PDB entry 7K25 | electron microscopy, 2.90 A resolution | chains B and C of the 5 polymer chains in the assembly

# Chain B (and C)
Molecule: Capsid protein VP1
From: Mus musculus polyomavirus 1
Notes: chain C of this document is another copy of the same molecule, construct and numbering; everything in this record applies to it too
UniProtKB: A0A247D727 (A0A247D727_POVM1); residues -15 to 367 here correspond to UniProt positions 2-384 (UniProt number = residue number + 17)
Chain sequence (383 residues; each row starts with the number of its first residue; numbers below 1 keep their minus sign (Ala-15 is residue -15)):
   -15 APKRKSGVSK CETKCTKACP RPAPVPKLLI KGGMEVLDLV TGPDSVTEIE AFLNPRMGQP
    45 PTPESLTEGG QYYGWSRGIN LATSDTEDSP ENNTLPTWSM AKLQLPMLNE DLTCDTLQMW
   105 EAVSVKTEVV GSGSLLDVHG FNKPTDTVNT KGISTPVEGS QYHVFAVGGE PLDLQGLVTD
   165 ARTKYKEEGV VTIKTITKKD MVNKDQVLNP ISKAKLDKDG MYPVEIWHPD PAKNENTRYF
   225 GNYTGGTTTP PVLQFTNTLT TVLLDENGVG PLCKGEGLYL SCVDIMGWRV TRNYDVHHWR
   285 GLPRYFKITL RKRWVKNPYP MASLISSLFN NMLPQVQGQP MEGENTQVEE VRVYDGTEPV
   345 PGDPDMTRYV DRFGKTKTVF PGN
Unresolved in the structure: -15 to 0 (chain C: -15 to 0, 358-367)

# Interface between chain B and chain C
Cross-chain cystine bridges: Cys3(B)-Cys98(C)
Pairs across the interface - 124 pairs, chain B then chain C:
  Cys3(B) - Cys98(C)  disulfide
  Pro4(B) - Thr100(C)
  Pro4(B) - Trp298(C)
  Pro6(B) - Thr100(C)
  Pro6(B) - Trp298(C)
  Pro6(B) - Lys300(C)
  Ala7(B) - Arg297(C)
  Pro10(B) - Asn251(C)
  Lys15(B) - Asn218(C)
  Gly16(B) - Lys217(C)  hydrogen bond (backbone-side chain)
  Met18(B) - Tyr353(C)
  Leu21(B) - Arg352(C)
  Asp22(B) - Arg352(C)  hydrogen bond (backbone-side chain)
  Asp22(B) - Tyr353(C)  hydrogen bond
  Val24(B) - Arg352(C)
  Glu34(B) - Lys217(C)  salt bridge
  Phe36(B) - Leu192(C)  hydrophobic
  Phe36(B) - Pro194(C)  hydrophobic
  Asn38(B) - Val191(C)
  Asn38(B) - Leu192(C)  hydrogen bond (side chain-backbone)
  Pro39(B) - Val191(C)
  Pro45(B) - Asn187(C)  hydrogen bond (backbone-side chain)
  Glu48(B) - Asn187(C)
  Leu50(B) - Ala165(C)  hydrophobic
  Leu50(B) - Arg166(C)
  Leu50(B) - Met185(C)
  Gly54(B) - Arg166(C)
  Gln55(B) - Asn187(C)
  Gln55(B) - Gln190(C)
  Tyr57(B) - Asn187(C)
  Tyr57(B) - Gln190(C)
  Tyr57(B) - Val191(C)  hydrophobic
  Gly58(B) - Val191(C)
  Trp59(B) - Thr163(C)  hydrogen bond (side chain-backbone)
  Trp59(B) - Gln190(C)
  Gln88(B) - Tyr353(C)
  Gln88(B) - Asp355(C)
  Leu89(B) - Tyr353(C)
  Pro90(B) - Arg352(C)
  Pro90(B) - Tyr353(C)
  Met91(B) - Thr351(C)
  Met91(B) - Arg352(C)  hydrogen bond (backbone-backbone)
  Met91(B) - Val354(C)  hydrophobic
  Lys110(B) - Glu250(C)  salt bridge
  Glu112(B) - Tyr223(C)  hydrogen bond
  Val114(B) - Leu161(C)
  Gly115(B) - Leu161(C)
  Gly115(B) - His212(C)
  Ser116(B) - Tyr227(C)
  Gly117(B) - Tyr146(C)
  Gly117(B) - Val208(C)
  Gly117(B) - Glu209(C)
  Gly117(B) - His212(C)
  Ser118(B) - Leu161(C)
  Ser118(B) - Thr163(C)  hydrogen bond (backbone-side chain)
  Ser118(B) - Glu209(C)
  Ser118(B) - His212(C)
  Leu119(B) - Tyr227(C)  hydrogen bond (backbone-side chain)
  Leu120(B) - Ser144(C)
  Leu120(B) - Tyr146(C)  hydrophobic
  Leu120(B) - Glu209(C)
  Leu120(B) - Tyr227(C)  hydrophobic
  Leu120(B) - Trp283(C)
  Asp121(B) - Thr163(C)
  Asp121(B) - Glu209(C)
  Val122(B) - Leu65(C)
  Val122(B) - Trp272(C)  hydrophobic
  Val122(B) - Trp283(C)  hydrophobic
  His123(B) - Asn64(C)
  His123(B) - Asp72(C)
  His123(B) - Pro74(C)
  His123(B) - Leu79(C)
  His123(B) - Thr167(C)
  His123(B) - Glu209(C)  salt bridge
  Gly124(B) - Ala66(C)
  Gly124(B) - Asp72(C)
  Phe125(B) - Ala66(C)
  Phe125(B) - Thr67(C)
  Phe125(B) - Ser68(C)
  Phe125(B) - Asp69(C)
  Thr129(B) - Thr231(C)
  Asp130(B) - Asp279(C)
  Lys135(B) - Tyr278(C)
  Gly136(B) - Leu65(C)
  Gly136(B) - Asp279(C)
  Gly136(B) - His281(C)
  Ile137(B) - Ile63(C)  hydrophobic
  Ile137(B) - Leu65(C)  hydrophobic
  Ile137(B) - His281(C)
  Ser138(B) - Leu65(C)
  Pro140(B) - Gly230(C)
  Pro140(B) - Thr231(C)
  Glu142(B) - Gly230(C)
  Pro234(B) - Gly229(C)
  Pro234(B) - Gly230(C)
  Pro234(B) - Thr233(C)
  Pro235(B) - Tyr227(C)  hydrophobic
  Pro235(B) - Thr228(C)
  Pro235(B) - Gly229(C)  hydrogen bond (backbone-backbone)
  Val236(B) - Tyr227(C)
  Val236(B) - Thr228(C)
  Leu237(B) - Asn226(C)
  Leu237(B) - Tyr227(C)  hydrogen bond (backbone-backbone)
  Gln238(B) - Gly225(C)
  Phe239(B) - Tyr146(C)  hydrophobic
  Phe239(B) - Val148(C)  hydrophobic
  Phe239(B) - Pro213(C)  hydrophobic
  Phe239(B) - Phe224(C)
  Phe239(B) - Gly225(C)  hydrogen bond (backbone-backbone)
  Phe239(B) - Asn226(C)
  Thr240(B) - Tyr223(C)  hydrogen bond (side chain-backbone)
  Thr240(B) - Phe224(C)
  Asn241(B) - Thr221(C)  hydrogen bond (side chain-backbone)
  Asn241(B) - Arg222(C)
  Asn241(B) - Tyr223(C)  hydrogen bond (side chain-backbone)
  Thr242(B) - Phe224(C)
  Glu260(B) - Val354(C)
  Arg276(B) - Leu65(C)
  Arg284(B) - Leu161(C)
  Arg284(B) - Val162(C)  hydrogen bond (side chain-backbone)
  Arg284(B) - Gln190(C)  hydrogen bond (side chain-backbone)
  Pro287(B) - Leu161(C)  hydrophobic
  Pro287(B) - Leu192(C)
  Tyr289(B) - Pro215(C)
Also at the interface, not in a pair above, chain B (71 interface residues in all): Val9, Leu23, Pro47, Leu92, Pro128, Thr134, Thr139, Leu286
Also at the interface, not in a pair above, chain C (69 interface residues in all): Gln159, Tyr169, Lys188, Ala216, Val253, Ile269, Val299, Phe357

# Summary
71 residues of chain B face 69 of chain C across their interface, with 1 disulfide bond, 18 hydrogen bonds and
3 salt bridges. Among the polar pairs are Glu34(B)-Lys217(C), Lys110(B)-Glu250(C) and His123(B)-Glu209(C).
Both chains are Capsid protein VP1 (Mus musculus polyomavirus 1). Entry 7K25 (Murine polyomavirus hexavalent
capsomer, subparticle reconstruction) was determined by electron microscopy together with 7K22, 7K23 and 7K24
from the same study.
